Entry 7MIB (electron microscopy, 5.80 A resolution (low resolution: residue-level contacts below are approximate; hydrogen-bond / salt-bridge calls are withheld)); this record covers chains C and H of the 10 polymer chains in the assembly.

[Chain C]
Protein: CRISPR-associated exonuclease Cas4/endonuclease Cas1 fusion
Organism: Geobacter sulfurreducens
Notes: EC 3.1.-.-, 3.1.12.1
UniProtKB: Q74H36 (CS4F1_GEOSL); residue numbers follow UniProt; this construct covers 1-559
Sequence (559 residues; each row starts with the number of its first residue):
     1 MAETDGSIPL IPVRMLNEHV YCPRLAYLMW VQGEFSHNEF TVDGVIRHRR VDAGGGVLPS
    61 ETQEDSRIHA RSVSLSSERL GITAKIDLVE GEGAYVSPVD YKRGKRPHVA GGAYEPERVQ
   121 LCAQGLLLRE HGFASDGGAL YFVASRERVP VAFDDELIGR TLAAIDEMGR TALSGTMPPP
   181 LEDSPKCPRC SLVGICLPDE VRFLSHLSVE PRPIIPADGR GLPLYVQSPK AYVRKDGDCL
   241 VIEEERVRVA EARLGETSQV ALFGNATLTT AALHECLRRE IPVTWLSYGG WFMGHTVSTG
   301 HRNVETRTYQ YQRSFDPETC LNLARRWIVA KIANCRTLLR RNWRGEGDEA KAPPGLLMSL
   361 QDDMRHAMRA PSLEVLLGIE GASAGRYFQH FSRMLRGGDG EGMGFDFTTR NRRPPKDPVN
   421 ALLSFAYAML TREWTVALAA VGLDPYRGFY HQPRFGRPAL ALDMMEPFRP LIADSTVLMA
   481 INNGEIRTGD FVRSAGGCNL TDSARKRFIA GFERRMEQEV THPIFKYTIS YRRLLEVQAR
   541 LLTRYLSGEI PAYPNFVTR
Not modelled in the structure: 1-4, 559
UniProt features mapped onto this chain:
  - binding site ([4Fe-4S] cluster): Cys22, Cys187, Cys190, Cys196
  - binding site (Mn(2+)): Asp87, Asp100, Glu380, His451, Glu466
What the authors report for this chain:
  - specificity-determining residues: Glu18
  - specificity-determining residues: Arg14, Leu25, Leu192 (by similarity / conservation)
  - mutagenesis - H48G, D100A: decreased catalytic activity
  - mutagenesis - S191A: decreased catalytic activity on Gsu-PAM
  - mutagenesis - E18Y: abolished catalytic activity on both PAMs

[Chain H]
Molecule: 64-nt DNA strand
Sequence (64 nucleotides; each row starts with the number of its first residue):
     3 CTGTGCCGTC CGTAACGTTG TCGATTTTTG TATTCCGGGG CCATGATGCC CCGGCCTCAT
    63 TGAA

[Interface between chain C and chain H]
Contacting residue pairs (21):
  Lys235(C) with DT4(H); DG5(H)
  Asp236(C) with DG5(H)
  Gly237(C) with DG5(H)
  Thr269(C) with DT4(H)
  Ala271(C) with DT4(H)
  Ala272(C) with DT4(H)
  Arg336(C) with DC60(H)
  Pro354(C) with DT59(H); DC60(H)
  Leu357(C) with DT59(H); DC60(H); DA61(H)
  Met358(C) with DC60(H); DA61(H)
  Gln361(C) with DC60(H); DA61(H)
  Asp362(C) with DA61(H)
  Arg365(C) with DA61(H); DT62(H)
  Met368(C) with DT62(H)
Interface residues without a listed pair, chain C (17 interface residues in all): Thr270, Arg341, Arg369
Interface residues without a listed pair, chain H (9 interface residues in all): DC3, DC53, DT63

[Summary]
17 residues of chain C face 9 of chain H across their interface. UniProt lists 4 [4Fe-4S] cluster-binding
residues and 5 Mn2+-binding residues on chain C. The paper reports that H48G and D100A of chain C reduce
catalytic activity; specificity determinants Glu18(C), Arg14(C) and Leu25(C) among others; 4 substitutions
were tested in all.
Here chain C is CRISPR-associated exonuclease Cas4/endonuclease Cas1 fusion (Geobacter sulfurreducens) and
chain H is a 64-nt DNA strand. Entry 7MIB (Half integration complex of Cas4/Cas1/Cas2 with Cas4 still on the
Non-PAM side) was determined by electron microscopy, deposited together with 7MI4, 7MI5, 7MI9 and 7MID.
